8WHT - chains A and C of the 52 polymer chains in the assembly; structure by electron microscopy, 2.75 A resolution.

== Chain A (and C) ==
Name: Flagellar L-ring protein
Organism: Salmonella enterica subsp. enterica serovar Typhimurium str. LT2
Notes: chain C of this document is another copy of the same molecule, construct and numbering; everything in this record applies to it too
UniProtKB: P0A1N8 (FLGH_SALTY); residue numbers follow UniProt; this construct covers 1-232
Chain sequence (232 residues; numbered 1 to 232; the number before each row is that of its first residue):
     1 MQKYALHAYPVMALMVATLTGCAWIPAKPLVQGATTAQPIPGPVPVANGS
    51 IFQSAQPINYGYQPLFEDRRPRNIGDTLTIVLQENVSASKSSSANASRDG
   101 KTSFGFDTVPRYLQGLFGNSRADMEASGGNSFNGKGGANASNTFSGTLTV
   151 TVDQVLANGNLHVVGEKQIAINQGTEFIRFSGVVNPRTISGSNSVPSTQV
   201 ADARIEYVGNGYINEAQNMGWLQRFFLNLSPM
Disordered / not traced: 1-21
Swiss-Prot annotation at these positions:
  - lipidation: Cys22 (N-palmitoyl cysteine)

== How chain A and chain C interact ==
Residue-residue contacts (36):
  Ala88(A) with Ile171(C), hydrophobic
  Ser89(A) with Ile171(C)
  Lys90(A) with Ile171(C); Gly174(C); Thr175(C); Glu176(C)
  Ser92(A) with Gln217(C), hydrogen bond
  Ser93(A) with Gln217(C), hydrogen bond (backbone-side chain)
  Arg98(A) with Leu227(C), hydrogen bond (side chain-backbone); Ser230(C); Met232(C)
  Gly100(A) with Met232(C)
  Thr102(A) with Met232(C)
  Ala126(A) with Met232(C), hydrophobic
  Ser127(A) with Met232(C)
  Asn130(A) with Gln223(C), hydrogen bond; Leu227(C)
  Ser131(A) with Gln223(C), hydrogen bond (backbone-side chain)
  Phe132(A) with Gln217(C); Asn218(C); Met219(C), hydrophobic; Gln223(C)
  Gly134(A) with Ala216(C); Gln217(C)
  Lys135(A) with Gln217(C)
  Gly136(A) with Ile213(C); Gln217(C)
  Gly137(A) with Ile213(C)
  Ala138(A) with Ile171(C)
  Asn139(A) with Asn172(C), hydrogen bond (backbone-side chain)
  Ala157(A) with Pro39(C); Pro41(C), hydrophobic
  Asn158(A) with Pro39(C)
  Asp202(A) with Thr35(C); Thr36(C), hydrogen bond
  Asn228(A) with Trp24(C)
Interface residues without a listed pair, chain A (29 interface residues in all): Ala94, Ala96, Gly128, Ala140, Leu156, Arg204
Interface residues without a listed pair, chain C (24 interface residues in all): Cys22, Gln38, Ile40, Gln173, Phe226

== Overview ==
29 residues of chain A and 24 residues of chain C are in contact; the contacts include 7 hydrogen bonds. Polar
pairs include Ser92(A)-Gln217(C), Ser93(A)-Gln217(C) and Arg98(A)-Leu227(C).
Both chains are Flagellar L-ring protein (Salmonella enterica subsp. enterica serovar Typhimurium str. LT2).
Entry 8WHT (Cryo-EM structure of the LP ring within the flagellar motor-hook complex in the CW state) was
determined by electron microscopy, deposited together with 8WIW, 8WK3, 8WK4, 8WKI, 8WKK, 8WKQ and 11 further
entries.
